Entry 9KPD (electron microscopy, 2.84 A resolution); this record covers chains A and B of the 5 polymer chains in the assembly.

== Chain A ==
Molecule: Guanine nucleotide-binding protein G(s) subunit alpha isoforms short, Guanine nucleotide-binding protein G(t) subunit alpha-3
Source organism: Homo sapiens
Notes: EC 3.6.5.-; fragment: Gs-Gt chimeric
Reference sequence: P63092 (GNAS2_HUMAN); residues 6-64 carry their UniProt numbers (59 of 234 residues fall inside the UniProt entry; the rest is not from it)
Sequence (264 residues; each row starts with the number of its first residue; note: 2 numbers in that range are skipped by the numbering (no residue carries them; nothing is unmodelled there); a row labelled like 67A-67F holds insertion residues (67A, then the next letters in order); numbers below 1 keep their minus sign (Met-10 is residue -10)):
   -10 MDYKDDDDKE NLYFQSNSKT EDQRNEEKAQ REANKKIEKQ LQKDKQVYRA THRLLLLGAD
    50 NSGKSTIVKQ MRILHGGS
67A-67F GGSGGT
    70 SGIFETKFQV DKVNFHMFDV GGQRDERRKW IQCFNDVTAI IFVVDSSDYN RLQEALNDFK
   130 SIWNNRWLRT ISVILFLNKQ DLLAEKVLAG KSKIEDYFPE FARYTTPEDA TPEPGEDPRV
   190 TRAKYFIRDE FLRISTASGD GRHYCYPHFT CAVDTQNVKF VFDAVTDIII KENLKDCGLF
Unresolved in the structure: -10 to 8, 67A-67F
Sequence notes: initiating methionine (-10); expression tag (-9 to 5); conflict Asp49 (Gly in P63092), Asn50 (Glu in P63092); linker (65-67, 67A-67E)

== Chain B ==
Molecule: Guanine nucleotide-binding protein G(I)/G(S)/G(T) subunit beta-1
Source organism: Homo sapiens
Reference sequence: P62873 (GBB1_HUMAN); residue numbers follow UniProt; this construct covers 1-340
Sequence (366 residues; each row starts with the number of its first residue):
     1 MSELDQLRQE AEQLKNQIRD ARKACADATL SQITNNIDPV GRIQMRTRRT LRGHLAKIYA
    61 MHWGTDSRLL VSASQDGKLI IWDSYTTNKV HAIPLRSSWV MTCAYAPSGN YVACGGLDNI
   121 CSIYNLKTRE GNVRVSRELA GHTGYLSCCR FLDDNQIVTS SGDTTCALWD IETGQQTTTF
   181 TGHTGDVMSL SLAPDTRLFV SGACDASAKL WDVREGMCRQ TFTGHESDIN AICFFPNGNA
   241 FATGSDDATC RLFDLRADQE LMTYSHDNII CGITSVSFSK SGRLLLAGYD DFNCNVWDAL
   301 KADRAGVLAG HDNRVSCLGV TDDGMAVATG SWDSFLKIWN GSSGGGGSGG GGSSGVSGWR
   361 LFKKIS
Unresolved in the structure: 1-2, 344-366
Sequence notes: expression tag (341-366)
Curated features (UniProtKB/Swiss-Prot):
  - modified residue: Ser2 (N-acetylserine), His266 (Phosphohistidine)
  - natural variant: Leu30 (L30F: In MRD42; uncertain significance), Arg52 (R52G: In MRD42), Gly64 (G64V: In MRD42), Asp76 (D76E: In MRD42; D76G: In MRD42), Gly77 (G77S: In MRD42), Lys78 (K78R: In MRD42), Ile80 (I80N: In MRD42; I80T: In MRD42), His91 (H91R: In MRD42; uncertain significance), Ala92 (A92T: In MRD42), Pro94 (P94S: In MRD42), Leu95 (L95P: In MRD42), Arg96 (R96L: In MRD42), 5 further natural variant entries in UniProt

== Chain A / chain B interface ==
Residue-residue contacts (62):
  Gln19(A) with Asp83(B), hydrogen bond; Thr86(B), hydrogen bond; Asn88(B)
  Asn23(A) with Thr87(B); Asn88(B), hydrogen bond; Lys89(B)
  Ile26(A) with Lys89(B); Ala92(B), hydrophobic
  Glu27(A) with Lys89(B), salt bridge
  Leu30(A) with Gly53(B); Leu55(B); Lys89(B); Ala92(B), hydrophobic
  Asp33(A) with Leu55(B); Lys78(B), salt bridge
  Lys34(A) with Leu55(B)
  Tyr37(A) with Leu55(B); Ala56(B)
  Ile72(A) with Trp99(B); Leu117(B), hydrophobic
  Glu74(A) with Trp99(B)
  Phe87(A) with Trp99(B), hydrophobic
  Gly91(A) with Asn119(B), hydrogen bond (backbone-side chain); Thr143(B)
  Gln92(A) with Leu117(B), hydrogen bond (side chain-backbone); Asn119(B), hydrogen bond; Gly144(B); Tyr145(B), hydrogen bond (side chain-backbone)
  Arg93(A) with Gly162(B), hydrogen bond (side chain-backbone); Asp163(B); Thr164(B); Asp186(B), salt bridge
  Glu95(A) with Asp186(B)
  Arg97(A) with Cys204(B); Asp228(B), salt bridge
  Lys98(A) with Tyr59(B); Tyr145(B); Met188(B); Cys204(B); Asp228(B), salt bridge; Asn230(B), hydrogen bond; Asp246(B), salt bridge
  Trp99(A) with Leu117(B), hydrophobic
  Gln101(A) with Lys57(B); Tyr59(B); Arg314(B), hydrogen bond; Trp332(B)
  Cys102(A) with Lys57(B), hydrogen bond (backbone-side chain); Tyr59(B); Gln75(B); Trp99(B); Met101(B), hydrophobic; Leu117(B), hydrophobic
  Phe103(A) with Trp99(B), hydrophobic; Leu117(B), hydrophobic
  Asn104(A) with Lys57(B), hydrogen bond; Trp332(B)
  Asp105(A) with Lys57(B), salt bridge
  Arg135(A) with Asp290(B), hydrogen bond (side chain-backbone)
  Trp136(A) with Asp290(B); Arg314(B); Trp332(B), hydrophobic
Also at the interface, not in a pair above, chain A (27 interface residues in all): Ala22, Gly71
Also at the interface, not in a pair above, chain B (40 interface residues in all): Asp76, Ile80, Val90, His91, Ser97, Thr184, Cys271, Asp291

== In short ==
Chain A and chain B form an interface of 27 and 40 residues respectively, with 13 hydrogen bonds and 7 salt
bridges. Among the polar pairs are Glu27(A)-Lys89(B), Asp33(A)-Lys78(B) and Arg93(A)-Asp186(B).
Chain A is Guanine nucleotide-binding protein G(s) subunit alpha isoforms short, Guanine nucleotide-binding
protein G(t) subunit alpha-3 and chain B is Guanine nucleotide-binding protein G(I)/G(S)/G(T) subunit beta-1,
both from Homo sapiens; the structure, Cryo-EM structure of GPCR16-miniGs complex, was determined by electron
microscopy (same publication as 9K6L, 9KPE and 9KPF).
